PDB entry 1I90 | X-ray diffraction, 2.00 A resolution | chain A

[Chain A]
Molecule: Carbonic anhydrase II
Organism: Homo sapiens
Notes: EC 4.2.1.1
UniProt: P00918 (CAH2_HUMAN); the author numbering skips numbers that UniProt does not, so the offset changes along the chain: 2-125 = UniProt 1-124; 127-261 = UniProt 125-259
Chain sequence (259 residues; numbered 2 to 261; 1 number in that range is skipped by the numbering (no residue carries it; nothing is unmodelled there); the number before each row is that of its first residue):
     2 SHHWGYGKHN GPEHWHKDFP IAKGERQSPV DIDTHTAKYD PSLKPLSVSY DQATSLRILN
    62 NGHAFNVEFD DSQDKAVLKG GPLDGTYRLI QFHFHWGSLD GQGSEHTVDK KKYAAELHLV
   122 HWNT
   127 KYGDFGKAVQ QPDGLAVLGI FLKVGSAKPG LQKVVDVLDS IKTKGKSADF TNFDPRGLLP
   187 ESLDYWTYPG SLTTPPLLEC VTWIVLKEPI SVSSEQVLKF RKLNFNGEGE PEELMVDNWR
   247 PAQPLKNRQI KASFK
Unresolved in the structure: 2
Metal / ion sites: Zn2+: H94, H96, H119 (together with al-8520); Hg2+: V135, Q137
Ligand contacts: al-8520: Q92, H94, H96, E106, H119, V121, F131, V135, L141, V143, S197, L198, T199, T200, P201, P202, L204, W209

[In short]
Bound to chain A: al-8520. H94, H96 and H119 form the Zn2+ site. V135 and Q137 coordinate Hg2+.
Chain A is Carbonic anhydrase II (Homo sapiens); the structure, Carbonic anhydrase II complexed with al-8520
2H-thieno[3,2-e]-1,2-thiazine-6-sulfonamide, 4-amino-3,4-dihydro-2-(3-methoxypropyl)-, 1,1-dioxide, (R), was
determined by X-ray diffraction together with 1I8Z and 1I91 from the same study.
